PDB entry 5OMP | X-ray diffraction, 1.88 A resolution | chain A

[Chain A]
Name: Peptidyl-prolyl cis-trans isomerase FKBP5
Source organism: Homo sapiens
Notes: EC 5.2.1.8
UniProtKB: Q13451 (FKBP5_HUMAN); numbering as in UniProt (aligned over 1-457)
Amino-acid sequence (462 residues; row label = number of the first residue in the row; numbers below 1 keep their minus sign (Gly-4 is residue -4)):
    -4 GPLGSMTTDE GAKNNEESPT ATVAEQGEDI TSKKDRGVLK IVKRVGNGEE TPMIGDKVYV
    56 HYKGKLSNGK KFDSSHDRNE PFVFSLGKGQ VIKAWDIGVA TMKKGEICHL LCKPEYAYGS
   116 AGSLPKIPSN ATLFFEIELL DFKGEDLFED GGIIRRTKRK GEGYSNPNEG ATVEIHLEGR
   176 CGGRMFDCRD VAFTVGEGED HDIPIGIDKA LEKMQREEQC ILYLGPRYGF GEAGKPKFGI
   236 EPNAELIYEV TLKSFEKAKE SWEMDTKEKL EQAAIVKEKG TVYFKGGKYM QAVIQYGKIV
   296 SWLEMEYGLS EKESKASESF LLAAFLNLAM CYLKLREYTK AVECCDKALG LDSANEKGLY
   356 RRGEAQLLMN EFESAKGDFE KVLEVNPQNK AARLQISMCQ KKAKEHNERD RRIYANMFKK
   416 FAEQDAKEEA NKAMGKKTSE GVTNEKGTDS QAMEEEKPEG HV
Disordered / not traced: -4 to 12, 425-457
Construct notes: expression tag (-4 to 0)
Swiss-Prot annotation at these positions:
  - modified residue: Met1 (N-acetylmethionine), Ser13 (Phosphoserine), Lys28 (N6-acetyllysine), Lys155 (N6-acetyllysine), Ser445 (Phosphoserine)
  - mutagenesis: Lys28 (K28Q: Mimics acetylation; impaired interaction with AKT1 and PHLPP1; when associated with Q-155; K28R: Decreased acetylation; promotes interaction with AKT1 and PHLPP1; when associated with R-155), Lys155 (K155Q: Mimics acetylation; impaired interaction with AKT1 and PHLPP1; when associated with Q-28; K155R: Decreased acetylation; promotes interaction with AKT1 and PHLPP1; when associated with R-28)
From the paper describing this entry:
  - conformationally variable residues: Arg73

[Overview]
From UniProt: 2 mutagenesis sites. The paper reports conformational variability at Arg73.
Chain A is Peptidyl-prolyl cis-trans isomerase FKBP5 (Homo sapiens); the structure, Human FKBP5 protein, was
determined by X-ray diffraction (same publication as 5NJX).
